Entry 4CQD (X-ray diffraction, 2.25 A resolution); this record covers chains A and B.

# Chain A (and B)
Name: N-isopropylammelide isopropyl amidohydrolase
Source organism: Pseudomonas SP. adp
Notes: EC 3.5.99.4; chain B of this document is another copy of the same molecule, construct and numbering; everything in this record applies to it too
UniProt: O52063 (ATZC_PSESD); numbering as in UniProt (aligned over 1-403)
Amino-acid sequence (423 residues; each row starts with the number of its first residue; numbers below 1 keep their minus sign (Met-19 is residue -19)):
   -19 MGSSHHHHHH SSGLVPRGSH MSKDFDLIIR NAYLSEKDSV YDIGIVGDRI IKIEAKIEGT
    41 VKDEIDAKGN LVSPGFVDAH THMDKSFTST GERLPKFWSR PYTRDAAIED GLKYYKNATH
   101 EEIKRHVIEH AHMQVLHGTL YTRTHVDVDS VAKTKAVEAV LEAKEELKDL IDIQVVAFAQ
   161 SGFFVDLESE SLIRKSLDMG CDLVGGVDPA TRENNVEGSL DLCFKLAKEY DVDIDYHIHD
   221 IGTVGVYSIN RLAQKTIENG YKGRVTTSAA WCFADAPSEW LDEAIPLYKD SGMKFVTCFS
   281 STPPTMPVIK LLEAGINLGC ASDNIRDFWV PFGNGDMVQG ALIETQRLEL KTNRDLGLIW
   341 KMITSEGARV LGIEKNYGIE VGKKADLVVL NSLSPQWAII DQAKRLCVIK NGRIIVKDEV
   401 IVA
Disordered / not traced: -19 to 2 (chain B: -19 to 1)
Sequence notes: expression tag (-19 to 0); engineered mutation Ala249 (His in O52063)
Metal / ion sites: Zn2+: His60, His62, His217, Asp303
Ligand contacts: malonate ion (MLI): His62, Lys65, Phe158, Gln160, Val187, His217, His219, Asp303, Asn304, Trp309
UniProt features mapped onto this chain:
  - binding site (Zn(2+)): His60, His62, His217, Asp303
  - mutagenesis: Lys65 (K65A: 30-fold increase in kcat with ammelide as substrate; K65R: 12-fold increase in kcat with ammelide as substrate), Gln160 (Q160A/E: Almost no effect), Asp188 (D188A: 5-fold increase in kcat with ammelide as substrate; D188N: No effect), His219 (H219A: Almost no effect), Asp303 (D303A/N: Almost no effect), Asn304 (N304A: Almost no effect; N304D: 7-fold increase in kcat with ammelide as substrate), Trp309 (W309A/F: Almost no effect)
What the authors report for this chain:
  - catalytic residues: His219 (from molecular simulation)
  - catalytic residues: Gln160 (proposed by the authors, not directly observed)
  - mutagenesis - K65A (30-fold), K65R (12-fold), D188A, N304D (7-fold), W309A: increased catalytic activity
  - mutagenesis - Q160E, D188N, H219A, W309F: decreased catalytic activity
  - mutagenesis - H219A: unchanged stability
  - mutagenesis - N304A: increased catalytic activity on ammelide
  - mutagenesis - Q160A: unchanged catalytic activity

# Chain A / chain B interface
Contacting residue pairs (86):
  Tyr13(A) with Arg73(B)
  Val20(A) with Arg73(B)
  Gly49(A) with Arg73(B), hydrogen bond (backbone-side chain)
  Ser69(A) with Trp377(B)
  Thr70(A) with Trp377(B)
  Glu72(A) with Leu373(B); Trp377(B), hydrogen bond (backbone-side chain)
  Arg73(A) with Tyr13(B); Val20(B); Gly49(B), hydrogen bond (side chain-backbone); Leu373(B), hydrogen bond (side chain-backbone); Ser374(B), hydrogen bond (backbone-side chain); Trp377(B)
  Leu74(A) with Asn333(B); Gln376(B); Trp377(B)
  Pro75(A) with Asn333(B), hydrogen bond (backbone-side chain); Gln376(B); Trp377(B); Ile380(B), hydrophobic
  Trp78(A) with Lys331(B); Thr332(B); Asn333(B), hydrogen bond (backbone-backbone)
  Arg80(A) with Thr332(B)
  Pro81(A) with Thr332(B)
  Phe279(A) with Gln326(B)
  Ser280(A) with Gln326(B); Glu329(B)
  Pro284(A) with Pro284(B), hydrophobic
  Arg306(A) with Trp377(B); Ile380(B); Asp381(B)
  Trp309(A) with Lys331(B), hydrogen bond (backbone-side chain)
  Pro311(A) with Lys331(B); Ile380(B)
  Phe312(A) with Leu322(B), hydrophobic; Thr325(B); Gln326(B); Leu330(B); Ile380(B), hydrophobic
  Asn314(A) with Ile380(B), hydrogen bond (side chain-backbone); Asp381(B)
  Gln319(A) with Gln382(B)
  Leu322(A) with Phe312(B), hydrophobic
  Ile323(A) with Gln326(B)
  Thr325(A) with Phe312(B)
  Gln326(A) with Phe279(B); Ser280(B); Phe312(B); Ile323(B); Arg327(B), hydrogen bond
  Arg327(A) with Gln326(B), hydrogen bond; Glu329(B), salt bridge
  Glu329(A) with Ser280(B); Ser281(B); Arg327(B), salt bridge
  Leu330(A) with Phe312(B)
  Lys331(A) with Trp78(B); Trp309(B), hydrogen bond (side chain-backbone); Pro311(B)
  Thr332(A) with Trp78(B); Arg80(B); Pro81(B)
  Asn333(A) with Leu74(B); Pro75(B), hydrogen bond (side chain-backbone); Trp78(B), hydrogen bond (backbone-backbone)
  Leu373(A) with Glu72(B); Arg73(B), hydrogen bond (backbone-side chain)
  Ser374(A) with Arg73(B), hydrogen bond (side chain-backbone)
  Gln376(A) with Leu74(B); Pro75(B)
  Trp377(A) with Ser69(B); Thr70(B); Glu72(B), hydrogen bond (side chain-backbone); Arg73(B); Leu74(B); Pro75(B); Arg306(B)
  Ile380(A) with Pro75(B), hydrophobic; Arg306(B); Pro311(B); Phe312(B), hydrophobic; Asn314(B), hydrogen bond (backbone-side chain)
  Asp381(A) with Arg306(B); Asn314(B)
  Gln382(A) with Gln319(B)
Other interface residues (no listed pair), chain A (46 interface residues in all): Asn50, Ser79, Tyr82, Ser281, Val310, Gly313, Leu336, Ile379
Other interface residues (no listed pair), chain B (46 interface residues in all): Asn50, Ser79, Tyr82, Val310, Gly313, Leu336, Ile379

# Overview
The chain A/chain B interface involves 46 residues from each chain, with 18 hydrogen bonds and 2 salt bridges.
Polar pairs include Arg327(A)-Glu329(B), Gly49(A)-Arg73(B) and Glu72(A)-Trp377(B). Chain A binds malonate ion.
The paper reports catalytic residues His219(A) and Gln160(A); K65A, K65R and D188A of chain A, among others,
increase catalytic activity; 11 substitutions were tested in all.
Both chains are N-isopropylammelide isopropyl amidohydrolase (Pseudomonas SP. adp). Entry 4CQD (The reaction
mechanism of the N-isopropylammelide isopropylaminohydrolase AtzC: insights from structural and mutagenesis
studies) was determined by X-ray diffraction (same publication as 4CQB and 4CQC).
